PDB entry 6SGT | electron microscopy, 3.46 A resolution | chains A and D of the 5 polymer chains in the assembly

== Chain A ==
Molecule: Multidrug efflux pump subunit AcrB
Organism: Escherichia coli K12
UniProt: P31224 (ACRB_ECOLI); residue numbers follow UniProt; this construct covers 1-1049
Chain sequence (1049 residues; row label = number of the first residue in the row):
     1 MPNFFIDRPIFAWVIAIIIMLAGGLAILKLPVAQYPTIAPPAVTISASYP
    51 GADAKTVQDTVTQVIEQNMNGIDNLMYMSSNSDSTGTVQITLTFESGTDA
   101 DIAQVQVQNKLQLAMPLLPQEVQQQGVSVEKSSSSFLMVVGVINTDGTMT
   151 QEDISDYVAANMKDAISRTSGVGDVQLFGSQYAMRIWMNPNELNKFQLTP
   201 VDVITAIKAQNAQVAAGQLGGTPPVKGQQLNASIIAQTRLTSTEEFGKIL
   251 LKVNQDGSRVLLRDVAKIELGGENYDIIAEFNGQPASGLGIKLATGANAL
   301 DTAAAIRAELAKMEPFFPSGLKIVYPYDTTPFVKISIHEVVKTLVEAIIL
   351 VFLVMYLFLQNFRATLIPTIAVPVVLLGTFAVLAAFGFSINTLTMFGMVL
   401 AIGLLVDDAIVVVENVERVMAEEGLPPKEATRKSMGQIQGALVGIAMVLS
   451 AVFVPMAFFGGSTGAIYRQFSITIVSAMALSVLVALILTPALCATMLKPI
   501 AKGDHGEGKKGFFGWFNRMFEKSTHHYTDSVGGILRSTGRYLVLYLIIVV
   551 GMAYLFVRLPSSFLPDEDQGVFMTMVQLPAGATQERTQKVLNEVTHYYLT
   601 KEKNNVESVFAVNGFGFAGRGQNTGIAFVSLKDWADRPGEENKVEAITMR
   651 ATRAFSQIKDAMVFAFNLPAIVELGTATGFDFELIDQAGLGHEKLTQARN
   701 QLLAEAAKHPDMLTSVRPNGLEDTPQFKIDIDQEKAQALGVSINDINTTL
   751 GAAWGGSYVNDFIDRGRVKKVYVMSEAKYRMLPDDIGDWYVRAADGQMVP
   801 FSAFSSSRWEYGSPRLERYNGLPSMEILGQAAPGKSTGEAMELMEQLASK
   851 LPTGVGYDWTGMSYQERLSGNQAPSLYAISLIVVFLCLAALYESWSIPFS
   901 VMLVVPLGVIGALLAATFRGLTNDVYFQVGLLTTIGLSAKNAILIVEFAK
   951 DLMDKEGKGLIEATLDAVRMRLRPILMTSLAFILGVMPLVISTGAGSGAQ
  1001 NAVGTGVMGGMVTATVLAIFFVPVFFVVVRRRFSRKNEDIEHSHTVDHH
Not modelled in the structure: 1035-1049

== Chain D ==
Molecule: DARPin
Organism: synthetic construct
Notes: antibody fragment or engineered binder
Chain sequence (169 residues; row label = number of the first residue in the row):
     1 MRGSHHHHHHGSDLGKKLLEAARAGRDDEVRILMANGADVNAADVVGWTP
    51 LHLAAYWGHLEIVEVLLKNGADVNAYDTLGSTPLHLAAHFGHLEIVEVLL
   101 KNGADVNAKDDNGITPLHLAANRGHLEIVEVLLKYGADVNAQDKFGKTAF
   151 DISINNGNEDLAEILQKLN
Not modelled in the structure: 1-10, 167-169

== Interface between chain A and chain D ==
Pairs across the interface (9):
  Q229(A) - V45(D)
  L230(A) - V45(D)  hydrophobic
  K248(A) - N155(D)
  K248(A) - N156(D)  hydrogen bond
  R259(A) - D151(D)  salt bridge
  R259(A) - N155(D)  hydrogen bond
  R263(A) - I154(D)  hydrogen bond (side chain-backbone)
  R263(A) - N155(D)  hydrogen bond (side chain-backbone)
  R263(A) - G157(D)
Interface residues without a listed pair, chain A (6 interface residues in all): L261
Interface residues without a listed pair, chain D (8 interface residues in all): V46, K147

== In short ==
6 residues of chain A and 8 residues of chain D are in contact, with 4 hydrogen bonds and 1 salt bridge. Polar
pairs include R259(A)-D151(D), K248(A)-N156(D) and R259(A)-N155(D).
Chain A is Multidrug efflux pump subunit AcrB (Escherichia coli K12) and chain D is DARPin (synthetic
construct); the structure, Cryo-EM structure of Escherichia coli AcrB and DARPin in Saposin A-nanodisc with
cardiolipin, was determined by electron microscopy, deposited together with 6SGR, 6SGS and 6SGU.
